3V1C - chains A and B; structure by X-ray diffraction, 1.13 A resolution.

[Chain A (and B)]
Name: Computational design, MID1-zinc
Source organism: Artificial gene
Notes: chain B of this document is another copy of the same molecule, construct and numbering; everything in this record applies to it too
Amino-acid sequence (48 residues; row label = number of the first residue in the row; numbers below 1 keep their minus sign (Gly-1 is residue -1)):
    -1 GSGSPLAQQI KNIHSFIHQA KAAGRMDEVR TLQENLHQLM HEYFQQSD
Unresolved in the structure: -1 to 0 (chain B: -1)
Metal / ion sites: Zn2+ site 1: His12, His16 (together with l(+)-tartaric acid) (shared with His39(B) of chain B); Zn2+ site 2: His39 (shared with His12(B), His16(B) of chain B)
What the authors report for this chain:
  - Zn2+ coordination: His12, His16, His39
  - self-association interface (contacts with another copy of this molecule); pairs are residue here / residue on that copy: Phe42-Phe42, Met38, Tyr41

[How chain A and chain B interact]
Residue-residue contacts - 19 pairs, chain A then chain B:
  Ala5(A) with Phe42(B)
  Ile8(A) with Phe42(B), hydrophobic
  Lys9(A) with Phe42(B); Gln44(B), hydrogen bond
  His12(A) with Met38(B); His39(B), hydrogen bond; Phe42(B)
  His16(A) with His39(B), hydrogen bond
  Leu34(A) with Met38(B), hydrophobic
  His35(A) with His35(B), hydrogen bond
  Met38(A) with Leu34(B), hydrophobic; Met38(B), hydrophobic
  His39(A) with His12(B), hydrogen bond; His16(B), hydrogen bond
  Phe42(A) with Ile8(B), hydrophobic; Lys9(B); Met38(B), hydrophobic
  Gln44(A) with Gln6(B), hydrogen bond; Lys9(B)
Also at the interface, not in a pair above, chain A (12 interface residues in all): Gln43
Also at the interface, not in a pair above, chain B (13 interface residues in all): Tyr41, Gln43

[Summary]
The interface between chain A and chain B involves 12 residues on one side and 13 on the other, with 7
hydrogen bonds. Polar contacts include Lys9(A)-Gln44(B), His12(A)-His39(B) and His16(A)-His39(B). The paper
reports Zn2+ coordination by His12(A), His16(A) and His39(A); a self-association interface involving Met38(A),
Tyr41(A) and Phe42(A).
Chain A and chain B are both Computational design, MID1-zinc (Artificial gene); the structure, Crystal
structure of de novo designed MID1-zinc, was determined by X-ray diffraction, deposited together with 3V1A,
3V1B, 3V1D and 3V1F.
